4H2H - chains G and H of the 8 polymer chains in the assembly; structure by X-ray diffraction, 1.70 A resolution.

# Chain G (and H)
Protein: Mandelate racemase/muconate lactonizing enzyme
From: Pelagibaca bermudensis
Notes: chain H of this document is another copy of the same molecule, construct and numbering; everything in this record applies to it too
UniProtKB: Q0FPQ4 (Q0FPQ4_9RHOB); numbering as in UniProt (aligned over 2-367)
Amino-acid sequence (376 residues; row label = number of the first residue in the row; numbers below 1 keep their minus sign (Met-8 is residue -8)):
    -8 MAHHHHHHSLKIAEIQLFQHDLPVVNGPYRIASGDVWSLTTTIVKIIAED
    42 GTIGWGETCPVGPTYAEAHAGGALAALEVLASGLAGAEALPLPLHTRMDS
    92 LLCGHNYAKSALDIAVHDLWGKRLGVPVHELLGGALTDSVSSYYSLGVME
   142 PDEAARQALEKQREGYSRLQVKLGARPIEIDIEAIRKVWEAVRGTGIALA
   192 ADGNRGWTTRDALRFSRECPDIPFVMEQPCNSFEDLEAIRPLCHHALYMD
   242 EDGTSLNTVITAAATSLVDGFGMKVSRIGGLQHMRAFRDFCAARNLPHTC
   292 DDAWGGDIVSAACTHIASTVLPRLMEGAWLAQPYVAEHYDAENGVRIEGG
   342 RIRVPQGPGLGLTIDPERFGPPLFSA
Unresolved in the structure: -8 to 0
Differences from the reference sequence: expression tag (-8 to 1)
Metal / ion sites: Mg2+: Asp193, Glu218, Asp241 (together with Betonicine); Ni2+: His235 (shared with 1 residue of chain B; 1 residue of chain D; 1 residue of chain F)
Ligand contacts: Betonicine (0XW; (2S,4R)-4-hydroxy-1,1-dimethylpyrrolidinium-2-carboxylate): Tyr20, Val52, Tyr56, Tyr134, Ser136, Gln161, Lys163, Asp193, Asn195, Glu218, Asp241, Lys265, Asp292, Asp293, Ala294, Trp320
What the authors report for this chain:
  - binding site for Betonicine: Asp292, Trp320

# Chain G / chain H interface
Contacting residue pairs (43; chain G residue first):
  Pro54(G) with Leu92(H); Leu93(H); Cys94(H), hydrogen bond (backbone-backbone)
  Thr55(G) with Asp90(H); Ser91(H); Leu92(H); Leu93(H); Cys94(H)
  Ala57(G) with Cys94(H)
  Glu58(G) with Cys94(H); Gly95(H); His96(H), hydrogen bond (side chain-backbone)
  Ala59(G) with His96(H)
  His60(G) with Ala66(H); Ala67(H); Val70(H); Leu93(H); His96(H)
  Gly62(G) with Ala66(H)
  Ala66(G) with His60(H); Gly62(H)
  Ala67(G) with His60(H)
  Val70(G) with His60(H)
  Ser91(G) with Thr55(H)
  Leu92(G) with Pro54(H); Thr55(H)
  Leu93(G) with Pro54(H); Thr55(H); His60(H)
  Cys94(G) with Pro54(H), hydrogen bond (backbone-backbone); Thr55(H); Ala57(H); Glu58(H)
  Gly95(G) with Glu58(H)
  His96(G) with Glu58(H), hydrogen bond (backbone-side chain); Ala59(H); His60(H)
  Ser223(G) with Asn248(H)
  Glu225(G) with Asn248(H), hydrogen bond; Thr252(H), hydrogen bond
  Asn248(G) with Ser223(H); Glu225(H), hydrogen bond
  Thr252(G) with Glu225(H), hydrogen bond
Interface residues without a listed pair, chain G (25 interface residues in all): Gly63, Asp90, Asn97, Arg196, Thr249
Interface residues without a listed pair, chain H (25 interface residues in all): Gly63, Asn97, Arg196, Thr249

# Summary
The chain G/chain H interface involves 25 residues from each chain; the contacts include 8 hydrogen bonds.
Polar contacts include Glu58(G)-His96(H), Glu225(G)-Asn248(H) and Glu225(G)-Thr252(H). Bound to chain G:
Betonicine. Asp193(G), Glu218(G) and Asp241(G) coordinate Mg2+. The paper reports a binding site for
Betonicine at Asp292(G) and Trp320(G).
Both chains are Mandelate racemase/muconate lactonizing enzyme (Pelagibaca bermudensis). Entry 4H2H (Crystal
structure of an enolase (mandalate racemase subgroup, target EFI-502101) from Pelagibaca bermudensis htcc2601,
with bound ...) was determined by X-ray diffraction together with 2PMQ from the same study.
